PDB entry 3W5O | X-ray diffraction, 2.84 A resolution | chain A

[Chain A]
Molecule: DNA ligase 4
From: Homo sapiens
Notes: EC 6.5.1.1; fragment: catalytic region
UniProtKB: P49917 (DNLI4_HUMAN); residues 1-609 here = UniProt positions 1-609
Sequence (610 residues; row label = number of the first residue in the row; numbering starts at 0):
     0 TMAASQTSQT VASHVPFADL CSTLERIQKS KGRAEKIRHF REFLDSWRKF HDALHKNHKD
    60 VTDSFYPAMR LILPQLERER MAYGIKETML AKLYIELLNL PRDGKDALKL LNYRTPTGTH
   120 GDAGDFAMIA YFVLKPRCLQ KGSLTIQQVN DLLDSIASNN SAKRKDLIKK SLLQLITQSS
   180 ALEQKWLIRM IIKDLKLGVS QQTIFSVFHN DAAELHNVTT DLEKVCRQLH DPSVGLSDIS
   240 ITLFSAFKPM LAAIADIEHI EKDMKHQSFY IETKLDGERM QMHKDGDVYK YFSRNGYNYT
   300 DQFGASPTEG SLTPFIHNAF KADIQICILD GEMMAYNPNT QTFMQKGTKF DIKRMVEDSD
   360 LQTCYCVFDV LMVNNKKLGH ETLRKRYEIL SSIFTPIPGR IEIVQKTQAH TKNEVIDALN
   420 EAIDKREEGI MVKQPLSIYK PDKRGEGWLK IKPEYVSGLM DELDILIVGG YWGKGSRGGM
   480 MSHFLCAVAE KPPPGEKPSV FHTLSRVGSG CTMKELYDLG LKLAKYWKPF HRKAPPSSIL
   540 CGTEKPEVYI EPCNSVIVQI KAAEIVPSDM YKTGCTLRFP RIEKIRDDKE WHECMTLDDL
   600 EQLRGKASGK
Not modelled in the structure: 0-7, 58-59, 115-122, 454-460, 476-477, 604-609
Differences from the reference sequence: expression tag (0)
Ligand contacts: ATP (adenosine-5'-triphosphate): Met249, Leu250, Glu271, Thr272, Lys273, Leu274, Asp275, Gly276, Arg278, Arg293, Glu331, Phe367, Val403, Glu427, Met430, Lys432, Arg443, Trp447, Lys449, Lys451
Curated features (UniProtKB/Swiss-Prot):
  - active site: Lys273 (N6-AMP-lysine intermediate)
  - binding site (ATP): Glu271, Thr272, Lys273, Leu274, Arg278, Glu331, Lys345, Phe367, Glu427, Lys432, Lys449, Lys451
  - binding site (Mg(2+)): Glu331, Glu427
  - natural variant: Arg278 (R278H: In LIG4S and leukemia), Gln433 (deletion: In RSSCID), Gly469 (G469E: In LIG4S)
Reported in the primary citation:
  - catalytic residues: Lys273 (citing earlier work)
  - disease-associated variants - T9I, M249V, G469E: decreased stability (proposed by the authors, not directly observed)

[In short]
Chain A binds ATP. Curated annotation (UniProt) lists active-site residue Lys273, 12 ATP-binding residues and
Mg2+-binding residues Glu331 and Glu427. From the paper: the catalytic residue Lys273; T9I, M249V and G469E
reduce stability.
Chain A is DNA ligase 4 (Homo sapiens); the structure, Crystal Structure of Human DNA ligase IV, was
determined by X-ray diffraction, deposited together with 3W1B and 3W1G.
